Entry 6FC6 (X-ray diffraction, 1.80 A resolution); this record covers chains A and B.

Chain A:
Molecule: Nuclear fusion protein BIK1
From: Saccharomyces cerevisiae (strain ATCC 204508 / S288c)
UniProt: P11709 (BIK1_YEAST); numbering as in UniProt (aligned over 1-100)
Amino-acid sequence (102 residues; numbered -1 to 100; the number before each row is that of its first residue; numbers below 1 keep their minus sign (Gly-1 is residue -1)):
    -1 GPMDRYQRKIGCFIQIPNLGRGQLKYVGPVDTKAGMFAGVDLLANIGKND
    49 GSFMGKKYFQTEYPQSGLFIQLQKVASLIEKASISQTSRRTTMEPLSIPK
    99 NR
Unresolved in the structure: 82-100
Construct notes: expression tag (-1 to 0)
Swiss-Prot annotation at these positions:
  - modified residue: Ser95 (Phosphoserine)
What the authors report for this chain:
  - conformationally variable residues (side-chain flip): Lys31
  - mutagenesis - K46E: decreased growth
  - mutagenesis - K46E: decreased localization to astral microtubules
  - specificity-determining residues: Lys31, Phe51

Chain B:
Molecule: Protein BIM1
UniProt: P40013 (BIM1_YEAST); residues 2-12 here correspond to UniProt positions 334-344 (UniProt number = residue number + 332)
Amino-acid sequence (11 residues; numbered 2 to 12; the number before each row is that of its first residue):
     2 SNNLIIDEETF
Unresolved in the structure: 2-9

Interface between chain A and chain B:
Residue-residue contacts (12; chain A residue first):
  Val28(A) with Phe12(B), hydrophobic
  Lys31(A) with Phe12(B)
  Phe35(A) with Phe12(B), hydrophobic
  Lys46(A) with Thr11(B), hydrogen bond (side chain-backbone); Phe12(B)
  Asn47(A) with Phe12(B), hydrogen bond (side chain-backbone)
  Phe51(A) with Phe12(B), hydrophobic
  Leu66(A) with Thr11(B); Phe12(B)
  Phe67(A) with Thr11(B); Phe12(B), hydrogen bond (backbone-backbone)
  Lys72(A) with Glu10(B)
Interface residues without a listed pair, chain A (11 interface residues in all): Ile68, Gln69
Interface features reported in the paper:
  - pairs named by the authors: Val28(A)-Phe12(B) (hydrophobic contact), Lys31(A)-Phe12(B) (hydrophobic contact), Phe35(A)-Phe12(B) (hydrophobic contact), Lys46(A)-Thr11(B), Lys46(A)-Phe12(B), Asn47(A)-Phe12(B) (hydrogen bond), Phe51(A)-Phe12(B) (hydrophobic contact), Phe67(A)-Phe12(B) (hydrophobic contact), Gln69(A)-Glu10(B) (water-mediated contact), Lys72(A)-Glu10(B) (water-mediated contact)
  - hot spots on chain A (mutagenesis) - K46E: abolished binding to Bim1C
  - interface residues, chain B: Phe12(B)

Overview:
The interface between chain A and chain B involves 11 residues on one side and 3 on the other; the contacts
include 3 hydrogen bonds. Among the polar pairs are Lys46(A)-Thr11(B), Asn47(A)-Phe12(B) and
Phe67(A)-Phe12(B). The authors report hydrophobic contacts between Val28(A) and Phe12(B), Lys31(A) and
Phe12(B) and Phe35(A) and Phe12(B) among others; contacts between Lys46(A) and Thr11(B) and Lys46(A) and
Phe12(B); a hydrogen bond between Asn47(A) and Phe12(B). From the paper: K46E of chain A reduces growth; the
interface residue Phe12(B).
Here chain A is Nuclear fusion protein BIK1 (Saccharomyces cerevisiae (strain ATCC 204508 / S288c)) and chain
B is Protein BIM1. Entry 6FC6 (Bik1 CAP-Gly domain with ETF peptide from Bim1) was determined by X-ray
diffraction, deposited together with 6FC5.
